PDB entry 8DBS | electron microscopy, 3.50 A resolution | chains X and Y of the 22 polymer chains in the assembly

Chain X:
Molecule: ATP synthase subunit b
Organism: Escherichia coli
UniProtKB: A0A829DQ01 (A0A829DQ01_ECOLX); numbering as in UniProt (aligned over 1-156)
Amino-acid sequence (156 residues; numbered 1 to 156; the number before each row is that of its first residue):
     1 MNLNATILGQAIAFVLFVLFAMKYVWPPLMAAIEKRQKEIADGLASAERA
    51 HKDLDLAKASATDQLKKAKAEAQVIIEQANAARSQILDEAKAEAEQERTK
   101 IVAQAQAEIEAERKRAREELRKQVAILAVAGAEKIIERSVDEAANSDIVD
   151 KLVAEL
Differences from the reference sequence: conflict A21 (Cys in A0A829DQ01), A81 (Lys in A0A829DQ01), A82 (Arg in A0A829DQ01)

Chain Y:
Molecule: ATP synthase subunit b
Organism: Escherichia coli
UniProtKB: D6IFY0 (D6IFY0_ECOLX); numbering as in UniProt (aligned over 1-156)
Amino-acid sequence (156 residues; each row starts with the number of its first residue):
     1 MNLNATILGQAIAFVLFVLFAMKYVWPPLMAAIEKRQKEIADGLASAERA
    51 HKDLDLAKASATDQLKKAKAEAQVIIEQANKRRSQILDEAKAEAEQERTK
   101 IVAQAQAEIEAERKRAREELRKQVAILAVAGAEKIIERSVDEAANSDIVD
   151 KLVAEL
Differences from the reference sequence: conflict A21 (Cys in D6IFY0)

Interface between chain X and chain Y:
Contacting residue pairs - 66 pairs, chain X then chain Y:
  R36(X) with E39(Y), salt bridge
  I40(X) with S46(Y)
  G43(X) with R49(Y); A50(Y)
  L44(X) with R49(Y)
  A47(X) with R49(Y); A50(Y), hydrophobic; D53(Y)
  A50(X) with A57(Y)
  L54(X) with L56(Y); A57(Y), hydrophobic; S60(Y)
  A57(X) with Q64(Y)
  Q64(X) with A68(Y); K69(Y); A72(Y)
  L65(X) with E71(Y)
  A68(X) with A72(Y), hydrophobic; I75(Y)
  E71(X) with I76(Y)
  A72(X) with A79(Y), hydrophobic
  I75(X) with A79(Y); R83(Y), hydrogen bond (backbone-side chain)
  I76(X) with R82(Y)
  Q78(X) with R83(Y), hydrogen bond
  A79(X) with R83(Y); I86(Y)
  N80(X) with I86(Y)
  A82(X) with L87(Y), hydrophobic
  R83(X) with I86(Y); A90(Y)
  I86(X) with A90(Y)
  A90(X) with A94(Y), hydrophobic
  K91(X) with E97(Y)
  A94(X) with R98(Y); I101(Y), hydrophobic
  E97(X) with R98(Y), salt bridge
  R98(X) with Q104(Y); A105(Y); E108(Y), salt bridge
  V102(X) with E108(Y); I109(Y), hydrophobic
  A105(X) with I109(Y), hydrophobic
  I109(X) with E112(Y)
  R113(X) with A116(Y)
  A116(X) with L120(Y), hydrophobic
  R117(X) with Q123(Y), hydrogen bond
  L120(X) with L120(Y), hydrophobic; Q123(Y); V124(Y), hydrophobic
  V124(X) with L127(Y), hydrophobic
  L127(X) with A128(Y); G131(Y); A132(Y); I135(Y)
  A128(X) with I135(Y)
  G131(X) with I136(Y)
  I135(X) with I136(Y), hydrophobic; I148(Y)
  I136(X) with A144(Y), hydrophobic
  E137(X) with K151(Y), salt bridge
  A143(X) with R138(Y)
  A144(X) with R138(Y)
  D147(X) with R138(Y)
  E155(X) with L127(Y)
  L156(X) with L127(Y), hydrophobic
Also at the interface, not in a pair above, chain X (56 interface residues in all): Q37, E39, D53, A61, K69, V74, L87, I101, A132, V140, K151
Also at the interface, not in a pair above, chain Y (54 interface residues in all): G43, A47, L54, A61, N80, K91, V102, E119, S139, D147

Summary:
56 residues of chain X and 54 residues of chain Y are in contact; the contacts include 3 hydrogen bonds and 4
salt bridges. Among the polar pairs are R36(X)-E39(Y), E97(X)-R98(Y) and R98(X)-E108(Y).
Chain X is ATP synthase subunit b and chain Y is ATP synthase subunit b, both from Escherichia coli; the
structure, E. coli ATP synthase imaged in 10mM MgATP State2 "half-up" Fo classified, was determined by
electron microscopy, deposited together with 8DBP, 8DBQ, 8DBR, 8DBT, 8DBU, 8DBV and 8DBW.
